Entry 9CRP (electron microscopy, 3.20 A resolution); this record covers chains A and G of the 14 polymer chains in the assembly.

[Chain A]
Name: CRISPR-associated aCascade subunit Cas7/Csa2 2
Organism: Saccharolobus solfataricus P2
UniProtKB: Q97Y91 (CSA2B_SACS2); residue numbers follow UniProt; this construct covers 1-321
Amino-acid sequence (321 residues; numbered 1 to 321; the number before each row is that of its first residue):
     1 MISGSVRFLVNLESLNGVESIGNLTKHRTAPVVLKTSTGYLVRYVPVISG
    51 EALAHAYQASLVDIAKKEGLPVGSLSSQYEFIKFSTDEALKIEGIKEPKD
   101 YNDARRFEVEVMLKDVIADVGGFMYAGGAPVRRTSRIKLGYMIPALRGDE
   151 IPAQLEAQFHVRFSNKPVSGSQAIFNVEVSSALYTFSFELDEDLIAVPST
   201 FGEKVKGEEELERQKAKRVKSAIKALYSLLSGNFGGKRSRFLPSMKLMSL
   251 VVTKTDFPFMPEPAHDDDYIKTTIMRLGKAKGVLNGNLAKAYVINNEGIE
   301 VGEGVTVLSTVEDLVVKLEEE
Disordered / not traced: 169-172, 321
UniProt features mapped onto this chain:
  - mutagenesis: His-160 (H160A: Significantly reduced affinity for crRNA)

[Chain G]
Name: CRISPR system aCascade subunit Cas5 1
Organism: Saccharolobus solfataricus P2
UniProtKB: Q97Y92 (CAS5A_SACS2); numbering as in UniProt (aligned over 1-240)
Amino-acid sequence (241 residues; numbered 1 to 241; the number before each row is that of its first residue):
     1 MIYSKVFLKLHWGFSVVKPLAAKAKPGFYLPPPTTLIGALSYGKFRGVDN
    51 INLGNVYGSPAYNFRNIMATARLESEGVYTEDIIRNVISYFQRKERRENP
   101 RYIYGVIPTGKVYIPNGRLVVVYVTDSISKEELEKLCWSITRIGCKECLA
   151 SVENVEVGEAKKVSGRVKTRYYFRDTVKVVGRKEFLEYVTFWEENGYIWG
   201 KEGSPVRYILPITTYPLASKEVEVEAKEAYEVGGEYVVFSS
Disordered / not traced: 21-23, 83-108, 241
Construct notes: expression tag (241)

[Interface between chain A and chain G]
Pairs across the interface (52):
  Met-1(A) with Arg-46(G), hydrogen bond
  Ala-30(A) with Tyr-113(G), hydrophobic
  Pro-31(A) with Val-78(G), hydrophobic; Thr-80(G); Tyr-113(G)
  Val-33(A) with Glu-76(G); Val-78(G), hydrophobic
  Val-42(A) with Tyr-215(G)
  Tyr-101(A) with Val-56(G); Tyr-57(G), hydrophobic
  Arg-132(A) with Asp-49(G), hydrogen bond (side chain-backbone); Trp-199(G)
  Arg-133(A) with Asp-49(G)
  Thr-134(A) with Asp-49(G), hydrogen bond (backbone-side chain)
  Ser-135(A) with Lys-146(G)
  Lys-138(A) with Arg-142(G)
  Leu-139(A) with Glu-147(G)
  Tyr-141(A) with Trp-12(G); Lys-111(G), hydrogen bond; Tyr-113(G)
  Ile-143(A) with Trp-12(G), hydrophobic
  Leu-146(A) with Pro-115(G), hydrophobic
  Ser-187(A) with His-11(G), hydrogen bond; Leu-149(G)
  Leu-194(A) with Arg-46(G); Gly-47(G)
  Ser-199(A) with Gly-47(G); Asp-49(G), hydrogen bond
  Thr-200(A) with Asn-50(G)
  Phe-201(A) with Val-48(G), hydrophobic; Asn-50(G); Ile-51(G), hydrophobic; Tyr-57(G)
  Met-260(A) with Thr-141(G); Leu-149(G), hydrophobic; Ala-150(G); Ser-151(G), hydrogen bond (backbone-side chain)
  Pro-261(A) with His-11(G); Ser-151(G), hydrogen bond (backbone-side chain)
  Glu-262(A) with Lys-9(G), salt bridge
  Pro-263(A) with His-11(G)
  His-265(A) with His-11(G); Pro-115(G); Asn-116(G)
  Asp-266(A) with Asn-116(G)
  Arg-276(A) with Ser-151(G); Val-152(G), hydrogen bond (side chain-backbone)
  Ala-280(A) with Trp-138(G), hydrophobic
  Val-283(A) with Lys-135(G); Trp-138(G), hydrophobic
  Leu-284(A) with Lys-135(G)
  Asn-285(A) with Lys-135(G), hydrogen bond
Also at the interface, not in a pair above, chain A (40 interface residues in all): Tyr-40, Gly-140, Glu-189, Asp-191, Asp-193, Pro-198, Pro-258, Phe-259, Lys-279
Also at the interface, not in a pair above, chain G (36 interface residues in all): Leu-10, Tyr-42, Pro-60, Ser-139, Glu-153, Pro-216

[Overview]
The interface between chain A and chain G involves 40 residues on one side and 36 on the other; the contacts
include 10 hydrogen bonds and 1 salt bridge. Polar pairs include Glu-262(A)/Lys-9(G), Met-1(A)/Arg-46(G) and
Arg-132(A)/Asp-49(G).
Here chain A is CRISPR-associated aCascade subunit Cas7/Csa2 2 and chain G is CRISPR system aCascade subunit
Cas5 1, both from Saccharolobus solfataricus P2. Entry 9CRP (Post-targeting aCascade Type IA CRISPR-Cas
Surveillance Complexes) was determined by electron microscopy.
